3P3J - chain A; structure by X-ray diffraction, 1.60 A resolution.

== Chain A ==
Molecule: Carbonic anhydrase 2
Source organism: Homo sapiens
Notes: EC 4.2.1.1
UniProt: P00918 (CAH2_HUMAN); numbering as in UniProt (aligned over 1-260)
Sequence (260 residues; row label = number of the first residue in the row):
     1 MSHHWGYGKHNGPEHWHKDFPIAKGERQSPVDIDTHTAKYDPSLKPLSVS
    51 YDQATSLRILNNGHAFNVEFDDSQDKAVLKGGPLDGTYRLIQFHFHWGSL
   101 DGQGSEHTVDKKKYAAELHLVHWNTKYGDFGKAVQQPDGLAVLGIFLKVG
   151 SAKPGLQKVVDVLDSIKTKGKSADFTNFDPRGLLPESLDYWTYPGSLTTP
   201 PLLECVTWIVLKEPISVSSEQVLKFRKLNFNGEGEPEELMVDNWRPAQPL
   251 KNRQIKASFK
Disordered / not traced: 1-3
UniProt features mapped onto this chain:
  - active site: H64 (Proton donor/acceptor)
  - binding site (Zn(2+)): H94, H96, H119
  - binding site (substrate): T198, T199
  - site: Y7 (Fine-tunes the proton-transfer properties of H-64), N62 (Fine-tunes the proton-transfer properties of H-64), N67 (Fine-tunes the proton-transfer properties of H-64), Q92 (Involved in the binding of some activators, including histamine and L-histidine)
  - modified residue: S2 (N-acetylserine), S165 (Phosphoserine), S172 (Phosphoserine)
Bound ions: Zn2+: H94, H96, H119 (together with 498)
Small-molecule neighbours: 498 (p-(5-ruthenocenyl-1H-1,2,3-triazol-1-yl)benzenesulfonamide): Q92, H94, H96, E106, H119, V121, F130, V134, V142, S196, L197, T198, T199, P200, P201, W208
What the authors report for this chain:
  - binding site for 498: F130, P201
  - Zn2+ coordination: H94, H96, H119

== Overview ==
Bound to chain A: compound 498. H94, H96 and H119 coordinate Zn2+. From UniProt: active-site residue H64, 3
Zn2+-binding residues and substrate-binding residues T198 and T199. The paper reports a binding site for 498
at F130 and P201; Zn2+ coordination by H94, H96 and H119.
Chain A is Carbonic anhydrase 2 (Homo sapiens); the structure, Human carbonic anhydrase II in complex with
p-(5-ruthenocenyl-1H-1,2,3-triazol-1-yl)benzenesulfonamide, was determined by X-ray diffraction, deposited
together with 3P44, 3P55 and 3P3H.
